6R92 - chains J and C of the 12 polymer chains in the assembly; structure by electron microscopy, 4.80 A resolution (low resolution: residue-level contacts below are approximate; hydrogen-bond / salt-bridge calls are withheld).

Chain J:
Molecule: Human alpha-satellite DNA (145-MER) with abasic sites at positions 93-94
Sequence (145 nucleotides; each row starts with the number of its first residue):
     1 ATCAATATCC ACCTGCAGAT TCTACCAAAA GTGTATTTGG AAACTGCTCC ATCAAAAGGC
    61 ATGTTCAGCT GAACCAGCTG AACATGCCTT TTXXTGGAGC AGTTTCCAAA TACACTTTTG
   121 GTAGAATCTG CAGGTGGATA TTGAT
Modified positions: 3DR (1',2'-dideoxyribofuranose-5'-phosphate) at position 93; 3DR (1',2'-dideoxyribofuranose-5'-phosphate) at position 94

Chain C:
Molecule: Histone H2A type 1-B/E
From: Homo sapiens
Reference sequence: P04908 (H2A1B_HUMAN); residue numbers follow UniProt; this construct covers 1-130
Chain sequence (133 residues; each row starts with the number of its first residue; numbers below 1 keep their minus sign (Gly-2 is residue -2)):
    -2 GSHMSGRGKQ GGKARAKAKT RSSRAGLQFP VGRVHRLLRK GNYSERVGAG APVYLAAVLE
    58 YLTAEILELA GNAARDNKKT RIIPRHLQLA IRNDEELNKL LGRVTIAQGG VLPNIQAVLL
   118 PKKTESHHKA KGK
Unresolved in the structure: -2 to 9, 127-130
Construct notes: expression tag (-2 to 0)
UniProt features mapped onto this chain:
  - modified residue: Ser2 (N-acetylserine), Arg4 (Citrulline), Lys6 (N6-(2-hydroxyisobutyryl)lysine), Lys10 (N6-(2-hydroxyisobutyryl)lysine), Lys14 (N6-(beta-hydroxybutyryl)lysine), Lys37 (N6-(2-hydroxyisobutyryl)lysine), Lys75 (N6-(2-hydroxyisobutyryl)lysine), Lys76 (N6-(2-hydroxyisobutyryl)lysine), Lys96 (N6-(2-hydroxyisobutyryl)lysine), Gln105 (N5-methylglutamine), Lys119 (N6-(2-hydroxyisobutyryl)lysine), Lys120 (N6-crotonyllysine), Thr121 (Phosphothreonine), Lys126 (N6-crotonyllysine)
  - cross-link (Glycyl lysine isopeptide (Lys-Gly)): Lys14 (interchain with G-Cter in ubiquitin), Lys16 (interchain with G-Cter in ubiquitin), Lys120 (interchain with G-Cter in ubiquitin)
  - mutagenesis: Ser2 (S2A: Blocks the inhibition of transcription by RPS6KA5/MSK1)

Interface between chain J and chain C:
Pairs across the interface (22):
  DA110(J) - Arg43(C)
  DA110(J) - Val44(C)
  DA110(J) - Gly45(C)
  DA110(J) - Ala46(C)
  DT111(J) - Arg43(C)
  DT111(J) - Val44(C)
  DA112(J) - Arg36(C)
  DT116(J) - Arg12(C)
  DT117(J) - Arg12(C)
  DT117(J) - Lys14(C)
  DT117(J) - Ala15(C)
  DT118(J) - Lys14(C)
  DT118(J) - Ala15(C)
  DT129(J) - Thr77(C)
  DT129(J) - Arg78(C)
  DG130(J) - Lys76(C)
  DG130(J) - Thr77(C)
  DG130(J) - Arg78(C)
  DT141(J) - Glu122(C)
  DT141(J) - His124(C)
  DT142(J) - Glu122(C)
  DT142(J) - Ser123(C)
Other interface residues (no listed pair), chain J (16 interface residues in all): DC115, DT119, DG121, DC131, DA140, DG143
Other interface residues (no listed pair), chain C (18 interface residues in all): Thr17, Arg30, His32, Lys75

Overview:
Chain J and chain C form an interface of 16 and 18 residues respectively. UniProt lists one mutagenesis site
on chain C.
Here chain J is Human alpha-satellite DNA (145-MER) with abasic sites at positions 93-94 and chain C is
Histone H2A type 1-B/E (Homo sapiens). Entry 6R92 (Cryo-EM structure of NCP-THF2(+1)-UV-DDB class B) was
determined by electron microscopy together with 6R8Y, 6R8Z, 6R90, 6R91, 6R93 and 6R94 from the same study.
